PDB entry 9BOF | electron microscopy, 2.61 A resolution | chains A and E of the 6 polymer chains in the assembly

== Chain A ==
Protein: Capsid protein VP1
Notes: fragment: GI.1 VP1 P domain
UniProtKB: Q83884 (CAPSD_NVN68); numbering as in UniProt (aligned over 227-518)
Amino-acid sequence (294 residues; each row starts with the number of its first residue):
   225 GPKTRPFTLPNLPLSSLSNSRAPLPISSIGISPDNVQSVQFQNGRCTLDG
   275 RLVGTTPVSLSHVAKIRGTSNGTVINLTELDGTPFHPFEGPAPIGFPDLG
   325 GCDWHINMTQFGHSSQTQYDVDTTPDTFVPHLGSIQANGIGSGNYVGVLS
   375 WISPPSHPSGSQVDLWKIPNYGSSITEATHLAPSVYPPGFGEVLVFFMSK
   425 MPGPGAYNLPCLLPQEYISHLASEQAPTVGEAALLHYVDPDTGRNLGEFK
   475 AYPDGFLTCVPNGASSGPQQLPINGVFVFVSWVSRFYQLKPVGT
Not modelled in the structure: 225-229, 488-490, 518
Differences from the reference sequence: expression tag (225-226); conflict I253 (Met in Q83884)
Curated features (UniProtKB/Swiss-Prot):
  - site: K227, T228 (Cleavage)

== Chain E ==
Protein: 16E10 Heavy Chain
Source organism: Homo sapiens
Amino-acid sequence (231 residues; numbered 1 to 231; the number before each row is that of its first residue):
     1 VQLLESGGALVHPGGSLRLSCAASGFTFSSSSFSWVRQAPGKGLEWVSGI
    51 NPSGHDTYYADSVKGRFTISRDNSKDTLFLEMNSLRAEDTAQYYCAKKID
   101 FPFRGGRRYSDSRPYNTGSLDSWGQGTLVTVSSASTKGPSVFPLAPSSKS
   151 TSGGTAALGCLVKDYFPEPVTVSWNSGALTSGVHTFPAVLQSSGLYSLSS
   201 VVTVPSSSLGTQTYICNVNHKPSNTKVDKKV
Not modelled in the structure: 134-231
Disulfide bonds: C21-C95

== Chain A / chain E interface ==
Residue-residue contacts (20):
  L236(A) - F103(E)  hydrophobic
  P237(A) - F103(E)
  S240(A) - F103(E)
  P464(A) - R107(E)  hydrogen bond (backbone-side chain)
  D465(A) - R107(E)
  L470(A) - S53(E)
  L470(A) - H55(E)
  Q493(A) - N73(E)
  Q493(A) - S74(E)  hydrogen bond (backbone-side chain)
  Q494(A) - D72(E)
  Q494(A) - N73(E)  hydrogen bond (backbone-side chain)
  Q494(A) - S74(E)  hydrogen bond
  L495(A) - N73(E)
  P496(A) - S29(E)
  P496(A) - N73(E)
  I497(A) - T27(E)
  I497(A) - S29(E)
  N498(A) - S29(E)
  N498(A) - S30(E)
  N498(A) - P52(E)
Interface residues without a listed pair, chain A (15 interface residues in all): S239, S251, T466
Interface residues without a listed pair, chain E (12 interface residues in all): D56

== Summary ==
The interface between chain A and chain E involves 15 residues on one side and 12 on the other, with 4
hydrogen bonds. Among the polar pairs are P464(A)-R107(E), Q493(A)-S74(E) and Q494(A)-N73(E).
Chain A is Capsid protein VP1 and chain E is 16E10 Heavy Chain (Homo sapiens); the structure, 16E10 Fab bound
to norovirus GI.1 P domain, was determined by electron microscopy.
